2AYG - chains C and B of the 4 polymer chains in the assembly; structure by X-ray diffraction, 3.10 A resolution.

# Chain C
Molecule: 18-nt DNA strand
Sequence (18 nucleotides; row label = number of the first residue in the row):
     1 GCAACCGAAT TCGGTTGC

# Chain B
Molecule: Regulatory protein E2
Organism: Human papillomavirus type 6a
Notes: fragment: C terminal domain
UniProtKB: Q84294 (VE2_HPV6A); the construct lacks a stretch of the UniProt sequence, so the offset changes along the chain: 281-304 = UniProt 282-305; 305-366 = UniProt 307-368
Chain sequence (87 residues; numbered 281 to 366 plus 1 insertion-coded residue; the number before each row is that of its first residue):
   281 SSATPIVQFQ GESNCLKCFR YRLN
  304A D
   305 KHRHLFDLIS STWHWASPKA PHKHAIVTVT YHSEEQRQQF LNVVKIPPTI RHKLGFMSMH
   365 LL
Differences from the reference sequence: variant Met361 (Leu365 in Q84294)
What the authors report for this chain:
  - binding site for the 18-nt DNA strand: Asn294, Cys295, Cys298, Arg302, Thr353
  - binding site for the 18-nt DNA strand (chain C): Ser293, Lys297, Arg300, Thr316
  - specificity-determining residues: Arg302

# How chain C and chain B interact
Contacting residue pairs (14; chain C residue first):
  DG1(C) - Arg302(B)  phosphate contact
  DG1(C) - Lys349(B)  sugar contact
  DC2(C) - Arg302(B)  salt bridge to the phosphate
  DC2(C) - Lys349(B)  phosphate contact
  DC2(C) - Pro351(B)  sugar contact
  DA3(C) - Asn294(B)  sugar contact
  DA3(C) - Cys295(B)  phosphate contact
  DA3(C) - Cys298(B)  base contact
  DA3(C) - Arg302(B)  salt bridge to the phosphate
  DA3(C) - Pro351(B)  phosphate contact
  DA3(C) - Thr353(B)  phosphate contact
  DA4(C) - Asn294(B)  base contact
  DA4(C) - Cys298(B)  base contact
  DC5(C) - Asn294(B)  hydrogen bond to the base
Also at the interface, not in a pair above, chain C (6 interface residues in all): DG13
Also at the interface, not in a pair above, chain B (11 interface residues in all): Lys297, Ala320, Ile350, Pro352

# Overview
The interface between chain C and chain B involves 6 residues on one side and 11 on the other; the contacts
include 1 hydrogen bond and 2 salt bridges. Polar contacts include DC5(C)-Asn294(B), DC2(C)-Arg302(B) and
DA3(C)-Arg302(B). The paper reports a binding site for the 18-nt DNA strand at Asn294(B), Cys295(B) and
Cys298(B) among others; a binding site for the 18-nt DNA strand (chain C) at Ser293(B), Lys297(B) and
Arg300(B) among others.
Chain C is an 18-nt DNA strand and chain B is Regulatory protein E2 (Human papillomavirus type 6a); the
structure, Crystal structure of HPV6a E2 DNA binding domain bound to an 18 base pair DNA target, was
determined by X-ray diffraction together with 2AYB from the same study.
